6R64 - chains A and D of the 3 polymer chains in the assembly; structure by X-ray diffraction, 2.64 A resolution.

== Chain A ==
Molecule: 5-methylcytosine-specific restriction enzyme A
Source organism: Escherichia coli K12
Notes: EC 3.1.21.-
UniProtKB: P24200 (MCRA_ECOLI); residues 1-143 here = UniProt positions 1-143
Sequence (152 residues; row label = number of the first residue in the row; numbers below 1 keep their minus sign (Gly-8 is residue -8)):
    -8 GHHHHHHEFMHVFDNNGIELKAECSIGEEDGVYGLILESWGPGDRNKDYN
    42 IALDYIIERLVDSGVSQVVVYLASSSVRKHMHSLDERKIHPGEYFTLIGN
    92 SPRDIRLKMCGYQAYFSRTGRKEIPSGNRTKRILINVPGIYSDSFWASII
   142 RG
Disordered / not traced: -8 to -2
Construct notes: expression tag (-8 to 0)
Reported in the primary citation:
  - binding site for the 10-nt DNA strand: Ser30, Trp31, Gly32, Pro33, Arg36, Ser65, Ser66, Phe107 to Arg123
  - binding site for the 10-nt DNA strand (chain D): Trp31, Gly34, Arg94, Arg97, Asn119, Arg120, Thr121
  - binding site for the 10-nt DNA strand: Ala64 to His71
  - specificity-determining residues: Trp31, Gly34, Gly118, Asn119
  - contacts within the chain: Asn119-Thr121 (hydrogen bond)
  - mutagenesis - S30A (2- to 6-fold), W31A (2- to 6-fold), W31F (2- to 6-fold), W31H (2- to 6-fold), W31S (2- to 6-fold), W31Y (2- to 6-fold): decreased binding to DNA
  - mutagenesis - S30L (>50-fold), S30V (>50-fold), W31I (>50-fold), W31L (>50-fold), W31V (>50-fold): decreased binding to methylated DNA
  - mutagenesis - N119A: unchanged catalytic activity on methylated plasmid
  - mutagenesis - S30L, S30V: abolished catalytic activity
  - mutagenesis - W31A, W31F, W31H, W31Y: unchanged catalytic activity
  - mutagenesis - W31I, W31L, W31S, W31V: decreased catalytic activity

== Chain D ==
Molecule: 10-nt DNA strand
Sequence (10 nucleotides; row label = number of the first residue in the row):
     1 GAACCGGTGA
Modified positions: 5CM (5-methyl-2'-deoxy-cytidine-5'-monophosphate) at position 5

== Chain A / chain D interface ==
Contacting residue pairs (16; chain A residue first):
  Trp31(A) - DA3(D)  sugar contact
  Trp31(A) - DC4(D)  phosphate contact
  Trp31(A) - 5CM_5(D)  base contact
  Gly32(A) - DG6(D)  base contact
  Pro33(A) - DG6(D)  base contact
  Pro33(A) - DG7(D)  base contact
  Gly34(A) - 5CM_5(D)  base contact
  Gly34(A) - DG6(D)  hydrogen bond to the base
  Arg94(A) - DA3(D)  salt bridge to the phosphate
  Arg97(A) - DA3(D)  salt bridge to the phosphate
  Leu98(A) - DA2(D)  sugar contact
  Leu98(A) - DA3(D)  phosphate contact
  Arg109(A) - DG7(D)  base contact
  Asn119(A) - DC4(D)  base contact
  Asn119(A) - 5CM_5(D)  base contact
  Arg120(A) - DA2(D)  salt bridge to the phosphate
Interface residues without a listed pair, chain A (12 interface residues in all): Asp35, Asn41
Interface residues without a listed pair, chain D (8 interface residues in all): DG1, DT8

== In short ==
The interface between chain A and chain D involves 12 residues on one side and 8 on the other, with 1 hydrogen
bond and 3 salt bridges. Polar pairs include Gly34(A)-DG6(D), Arg94(A)-DA3(D) and Arg97(A)-DA3(D). The paper
reports a binding site for the 10-nt DNA strand at Ser30(A), Trp31(A) and Gly32(A) among others; S30A, W31A
and W31F of chain A, among others, reduce binding to DNA; 12 substitutions were tested in all.
Here chain A is 5-methylcytosine-specific restriction enzyme A (Escherichia coli K12) and chain D is a 10-nt
DNA strand. Entry 6R64 (N-terminal domain of modification dependent EcoKMcrA restriction endonuclease (NEco)
in complex with C5mCGG target sequence) was determined by X-ray diffraction (same publication as 6T22 and
6T21).
